Entry 2AIJ (X-ray diffraction, 1.55 A resolution); this record covers chains X and P.

# Chain X
Name: Sulfatase modifying factor 1
Organism: Homo sapiens
UniProtKB: Q8NBK3 (SUMF1_HUMAN); numbering as in UniProt (aligned over 86-371)
Sequence (286 residues; numbered 86 to 371; the number before each row is that of its first residue):
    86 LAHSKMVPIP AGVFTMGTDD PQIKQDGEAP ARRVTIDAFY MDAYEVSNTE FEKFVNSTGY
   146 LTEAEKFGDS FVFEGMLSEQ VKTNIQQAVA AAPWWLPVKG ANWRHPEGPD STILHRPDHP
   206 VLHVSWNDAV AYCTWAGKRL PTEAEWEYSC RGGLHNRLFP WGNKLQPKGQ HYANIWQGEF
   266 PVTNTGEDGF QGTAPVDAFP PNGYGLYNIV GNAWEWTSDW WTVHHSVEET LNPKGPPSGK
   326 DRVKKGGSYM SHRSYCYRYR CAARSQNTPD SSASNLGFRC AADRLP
Unresolved in the structure: 163-174
Cystine bridges: Cys-218/Cys-365, Cys-235/Cys-346
Covalently attached groups: N-acetylglucosamine (NAG) linked to Asn-141
Sequence notes: engineered mutation Ser-336 (Cys in Q8NBK3)
Ion coordination: Ca2+ site 1: Glu-130, Asn-293, Gly-296, Ala-298, Glu-300; Ca2+ site 2: Asn-259, Ile-260, Asp-273, Phe-275
From the paper describing this entry:
  - binding site for chloride ion: Trp-299, Ser-333, Ser-336
  - mutagenesis - C336S: abolished catalytic activity (citing earlier work)
  - catalytic residues: Trp-299 (proposed by the authors, not directly observed)
  - disease-associated variants - A177P: decreased catalytic activity (citing earlier work)
  - disease-associated variants - W179S: decreased binding to CTPSR peptide from Arylsulfatase A (chain P) (proposed by the authors, not directly observed)

# Chain P
Name: CTPSR peptide from Arylsulfatase A
UniProtKB: P15289 (ARSA_HUMAN); residues 69-73 here = UniProt positions 69-73
Sequence (5 residues; numbered 69 to 73; the number before each row is that of its first residue):
    69 CTPSR
Swiss-Prot annotation at these positions:
  - active site: Cys-69 (Nucleophile)
  - binding site (Ca(2+)): Cys-69
  - modified residue: Cys-69 (3-oxoalanine (Cys))
  - mutagenesis: Cys-69 to Thr-70 (Strongly reduces formation of 3-oxoalanine (also known as C-formylglycine, FGly)), Cys-69 (C69A: Abolishes enzyme activity; C69S: Abolishes formation of 3-oxoalanine (also known as C-formylglycine, FGly). Strongly decreases enzyme activity)

# Chain X / chain P interface
Disulfides between the chains: Cys-341(X)/Cys-69(P)
Residue-residue contacts - 25 pairs, chain X then chain P:
  Ala-149(X) with Arg-73(P)
  Phe-152(X) with Arg-73(P)
  Asp-154(X) with Arg-73(P), salt bridge
  Phe-156(X) with Pro-71(P), hydrophobic; Ser-72(P)
  Ala-176(X) with Pro-71(P)
  Trp-180(X) with Cys-69(P); Pro-71(P), hydrophobic
  Trp-299(X) with Cys-69(P), hydrophobic; Thr-70(P)
  Asp-326(X) with Ser-72(P)
  Lys-329(X) with Thr-70(P), hydrogen bond
  Cys-341(X) with Cys-69(P), disulfide
  Arg-343(X) with Cys-69(P), hydrogen bond
  Asn-352(X) with Thr-70(P), hydrogen bond (side chain-backbone); Pro-71(P); Ser-72(P), hydrogen bond
  Thr-353(X) with Ser-72(P), hydrogen bond (backbone-side chain)
  Asp-355(X) with Arg-73(P), hydrogen bond (backbone-side chain)
  Ser-356(X) with Ser-72(P); Arg-73(P), hydrogen bond (side chain-backbone)
  Ser-357(X) with Arg-73(P), hydrogen bond
  Ala-358(X) with Thr-70(P)
  Asn-360(X) with Cys-69(P), hydrogen bond (side chain-backbone); Thr-70(P), hydrogen bond
Other interface residues (no listed pair), chain X (21 interface residues in all): Ser-155, Ala-175, Leu-361
From the paper, about this interface:
  - pairs named by the authors: Cys-341(X)/Cys-69(P)

# Overview
21 residues of chain X and 5 residues of chain P are in contact; the contacts include 1 disulfide bond, 10
hydrogen bonds and 1 salt bridge. Polar contacts include Asp-154(X)/Arg-73(P), Lys-329(X)/Thr-70(P) and
Arg-343(X)/Cys-69(P). The authors report a contact between Cys-341(X) and Cys-69(P). The paper reports the
catalytic residue Trp-299(X); C336S of chain X abolishes catalytic activity; 3 substitutions were tested in
all.
Chain X is Sulfatase modifying factor 1 (Homo sapiens) and chain P is CTPSR peptide from Arylsulfatase A; the
structure, Formylglycine generating enzyme C336S mutant covalently bound to substrate peptide CTPSR, was
determined by X-ray diffraction together with 2AFT, 2AFY, 2AII and 2AIK from the same study.
